PDB entry 9CTV | electron microscopy, 3.36 A resolution | chains A and E of the 7 polymer chains in the assembly

== Chain A ==
Name: Gamma-aminobutyric acid receptor subunit beta-2
Source organism: Homo sapiens
UniProt: P47870 (GBRB2_HUMAN); residues 2-488 here correspond to UniProt positions 26-512 (UniProt number = residue number + 24)
Sequence (487 residues; row label = number of the first residue in the row):
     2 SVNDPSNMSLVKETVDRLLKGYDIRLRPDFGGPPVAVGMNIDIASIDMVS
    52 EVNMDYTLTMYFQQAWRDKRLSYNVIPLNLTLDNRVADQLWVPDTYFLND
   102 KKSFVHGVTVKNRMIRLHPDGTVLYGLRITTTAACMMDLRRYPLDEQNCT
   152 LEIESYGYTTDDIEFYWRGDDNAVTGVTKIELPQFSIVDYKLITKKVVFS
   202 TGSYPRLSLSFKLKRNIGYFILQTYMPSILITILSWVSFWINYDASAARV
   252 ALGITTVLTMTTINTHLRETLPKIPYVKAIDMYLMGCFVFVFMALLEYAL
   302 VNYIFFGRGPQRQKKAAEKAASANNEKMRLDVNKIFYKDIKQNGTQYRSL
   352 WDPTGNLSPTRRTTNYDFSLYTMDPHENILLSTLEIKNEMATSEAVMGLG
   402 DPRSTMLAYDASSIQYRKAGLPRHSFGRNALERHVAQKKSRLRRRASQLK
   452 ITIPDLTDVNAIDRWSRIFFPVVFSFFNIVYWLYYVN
Unresolved in the structure: 2-7, 310-460, 488
Swiss-Prot annotation at these positions:
  - binding site (histamine): Tyr-97, Ser-156, Tyr-157, Thr-202
  - binding site (4-aminobutanoate): Tyr-157, Thr-202
  - modified residue: Tyr-417 (Phosphotyrosine)
  - glycosylation (N-linked (GlcNAc...) asparagine): Asn-8, Asn-80, Asn-149
Disulfide bonds: Cys-136/Cys-150
Covalently attached groups: N-acetylglucosamine (NAG) linked to Asn-80; glycan linked to Asn-149

== Chain E ==
Name: Gamma-aminobutyric acid receptor subunit alpha-2
Source organism: Homo sapiens
UniProt: P47869 (GBRA2_HUMAN); residues 1-423 here correspond to UniProt positions 29-451 (UniProt number = residue number + 28)
Sequence (423 residues; numbered 1 to 423; the number before each row is that of its first residue):
     1 NIQEDEAKNNITIFTRILDRLLDGYDNRLRPGLGDSITEVFTNIYVTSFG
    51 PVSDTDMEYTIDVFFRQKWKDERLKFKGPMNILRLNNLMASKIWTPDTFF
   101 HNGKKSVAHNMTMPNKLLRIQDDGTLLYTMRLTVQAECPMHLEDFPMDAH
   151 SCPLKFGSYAYTTSEVTYIWTYNASDSVQVAPDGSRLNQYDLLGQSIGKE
   201 TIKSSTGEYTVMTAHFHLKRKIGYFVIQTYLPCIMTVILSQVSFWLNRES
   251 VPARTVFGVTTVLTMTTLSISARNSLPKVAYATAMDWFIAVCYAFVFSAL
   301 IEFATVNYFTKRGWAWDGKSVVNDKKKEKASVMIQNNAYAVAVANYAPNL
   351 SKDPVLSTISKSATTPEPNKKPENKPAEAKKTFNSVSKIDRMSRIVFPVL
   401 FGTFNLVYWATYLNREPVLGVSP
Unresolved in the structure: 1-8, 310-383, 415-423
Swiss-Prot annotation at these positions:
  - binding site (4-aminobutanoate): Arg-66, Thr-129
  - glycosylation (N-linked (GlcNAc...) asparagine): Asn-10, Asn-110
Disulfide bonds: Cys-138/Cys-152
Covalently attached groups: glycan linked to Asn-110
Small-molecule neighbours: PIO ([(2R)-2-octanoyloxy-3-[oxidanyl-[(1R,2R,3S,4R,5R,6S)-2,3,6-tris(oxidanyl)-4,5-diphosphonooxy-cyclohexyl]oxy-phosphoryl]oxy-propyl] octanoate): Arg-248, Glu-302, Phe-309, Asn-384, Ser-385, Val-386, Ser-387, Lys-388, Ile-389, Met-392

== Chain A / chain E interface ==
Pairs across the interface (75):
  Asn-8(A) / Asp-35(E)
  Met-9(A) / Arg-30(E)
  Met-9(A) / Gly-32(E)
  Met-9(A) / Leu-33(E)
  Val-12(A) / Leu-29(E)  hydrophobic
  Val-12(A) / Leu-33(E)  hydrophobic
  Lys-13(A) / Gly-24(E)  hydrogen bond (side chain-backbone)
  Lys-13(A) / Asp-26(E)
  Ser-46(A) / Glu-137(E)
  Tyr-62(A) / Phe-99(E)
  Tyr-62(A) / Tyr-159(E)  hydrophobic
  Gln-64(A) / Thr-206(E)
  Leu-79(A) / Gly-34(E)
  Leu-81(A) / Leu-33(E)  hydrophobic
  Thr-82(A) / Ala-160(E)
  Thr-82(A) / Tyr-161(E)
  Thr-82(A) / Glu-165(E)  hydrogen bond
  Leu-83(A) / Arg-28(E)
  Leu-83(A) / Leu-29(E)  hydrophobic
  Leu-83(A) / Tyr-161(E)
  Asp-84(A) / Asn-27(E)
  Asp-84(A) / Arg-28(E)  hydrogen bond (backbone-backbone)
  Asp-84(A) / Tyr-161(E)
  Arg-86(A) / Asn-27(E)
  Arg-86(A) / Ser-91(E)  hydrogen bond (side chain-backbone)
  Gln-90(A) / Arg-28(E)
  Phe-105(A) / Lys-105(E)
  His-107(A) / Lys-104(E)
  Val-109(A) / Thr-98(E)
  Val-109(A) / Phe-99(E)
  Val-109(A) / Phe-100(E)  hydrophobic
  Val-109(A) / Ser-106(E)
  Val-109(A) / Leu-132(E)  hydrophobic
  Thr-110(A) / Pro-96(E)
  Thr-110(A) / Thr-98(E)  hydrogen bond (backbone-backbone)
  Thr-110(A) / Met-130(E)
  Val-111(A) / Asp-97(E)
  Asn-113(A) / Phe-99(E)
  Arg-114(A) / Tyr-159(E)
  Met-115(A) / Tyr-159(E)
  Met-115(A) / Ala-160(E)  hydrophobic
  Met-115(A) / Tyr-209(E)
  Arg-117(A) / Ala-160(E)  hydrogen bond (side chain-backbone)
  Arg-117(A) / Thr-206(E)  hydrogen bond (side chain-backbone)
  Arg-117(A) / Tyr-209(E)  hydrogen bond
  Gly-127(A) / Tyr-159(E)
  Leu-128(A) / Tyr-159(E)  hydrogen bond (backbone-side chain)
  Arg-129(A) / Phe-99(E)
  Arg-129(A) / Phe-100(E)  hydrogen bond (side chain-backbone)
  Arg-129(A) / Gly-103(E)  hydrogen bond (side chain-backbone)
  Arg-129(A) / Tyr-159(E)  hydrogen bond (backbone-side chain)
  Pro-184(A) / Met-57(E)  hydrophobic
  Pro-184(A) / Lys-278(E)
  Pro-184(A) / Val-279(E)
  Pro-184(A) / Ala-280(E)
  Gln-185(A) / Lys-278(E)
  Asn-217(A) / Ala-280(E)
  Tyr-220(A) / Lys-278(E)  hydrogen bond
  Tyr-220(A) / Val-279(E)
  Tyr-220(A) / Ala-280(E)  hydrophobic
  Leu-223(A) / Arg-273(E)
  Leu-223(A) / Asp-286(E)
  Gln-224(A) / Ser-269(E)
  Gln-224(A) / Ile-270(E)
  Gln-224(A) / Arg-273(E)
  Leu-231(A) / Tyr-293(E)
  Ile-234(A) / Phe-297(E)  hydrophobic
  Leu-235(A) / Val-262(E)  hydrophobic
  Leu-235(A) / Phe-297(E)  hydrophobic
  Leu-235(A) / Leu-300(E)  hydrophobic
  Ile-242(A) / Asn-307(E)
  Leu-253(A) / Val-259(E)  hydrophobic
  Thr-256(A) / Val-259(E)
  Thr-260(A) / Leu-263(E)
  His-267(A) / Ile-270(E)
Interface residues without a listed pair, chain A (54 interface residues in all): Val-16, Leu-20, Asn-41, Asp-48, Val-87, Gly-108, Leu-125, Thr-176, Gly-219, Pro-228, Ile-232, Val-238, Asn-243, Ala-249
Interface residues without a listed pair, chain E (58 interface residues in all): Tyr-25, Pro-31, Phe-65, Gln-67, Trp-94, Thr-95, His-101, Thr-162, Ser-205, Pro-252, Thr-255, Thr-266, Pro-277, Ala-304

== Summary ==
The interface between chain A and chain E involves 54 residues on one side and 58 on the other, with 13
hydrogen bonds. Polar contacts include Lys-13(A)/Gly-24(E), Thr-82(A)/Glu-165(E) and Arg-86(A)/Ser-91(E).
Chain E binds compound PIO. Covalently linked N-acetylglucosamine: at Asn-80(A).
Chain A is Gamma-aminobutyric acid receptor subunit beta-2 and chain E is Gamma-aminobutyric acid receptor
subunit alpha-2, both from Homo sapiens; the structure, Native human GABAA receptor of
beta2-alpha1-gamma2-beta1-alpha2 assembly, was determined by electron microscopy together with 9CRS, 9CRV,
9CSB, 9CT0, 9CTJ, 9CTP and 6 further entries from the same study.
